Entry 9VIB (electron microscopy, 2.26 A resolution); this record covers chains A and B.

Chain A:
Name: Hemoglobin subunit alpha
Source organism: Homo sapiens
Reference sequence: P69905 (HBA_HUMAN); residues 0-141 here correspond to UniProt positions 1-142 (UniProt number = residue number + 1)
Sequence (142 residues; numbered 0 to 141; the number before each row is that of its first residue; numbering starts at 0):
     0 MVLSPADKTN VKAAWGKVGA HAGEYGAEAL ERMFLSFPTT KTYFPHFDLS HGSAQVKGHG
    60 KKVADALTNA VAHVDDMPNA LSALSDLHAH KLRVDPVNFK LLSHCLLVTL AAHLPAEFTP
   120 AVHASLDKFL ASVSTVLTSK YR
Not modelled in the structure: 0
Metal / ion sites: heme Fe near H87 (its only coordinating residue here)
Ligand contacts:
  - carbon monoxide (CMO): L29, F43, H58, V62, L101
  - heme (HEM): M32, T39, Y42, F43, H45, F46, H58, K61, V62, A65, L66, L83, L86, H87, L91, V93, N97, F98, L101, V132, L136
Curated features (UniProtKB/Swiss-Prot):
  - binding site (O2): H58
  - binding site (heme b): H87
  - site: T8, N9 (Microbial infection: Cleavage), K11 (Not glycated), A13, W14 (Microbial infection: Cleavage), Y24, G25 (Microbial infection: Cleavage), L29, E30 (Microbial infection: Cleavage), H45, F46 (Microbial infection: Cleavage), D47, L48 (Microbial infection: Cleavage), S52, A53 (Microbial infection: Cleavage), V55, K56 (Microbial infection: Cleavage), K56 (Not glycated), G59, K60 (Microbial infection: Cleavage), K60 (Not glycated), K90 (Not glycated), L91, R92 (Microbial infection: Cleavage), K99 (Not glycated), L106, V107 (Microbial infection: Cleavage), T108, L109 (Microbial infection: Cleavage), V121, H122 (Microbial infection: Cleavage), S133, T134 (Microbial infection: Cleavage)
  - modified residue: S3 (Phosphoserine), K7 (N6-succinyllysine), T8 (Phosphothreonine), K11 (N6-succinyllysine), K16 (N6-acetyllysine), Y24 (Phosphotyrosine), S35 (Phosphoserine), K40 (N6-succinyllysine), S49 (Phosphoserine), S102 (Phosphoserine), T108 (Phosphothreonine), S124 (Phosphoserine), S131 (Phosphoserine), T134 (Phosphothreonine), T137 (Phosphothreonine), S138 (Phosphoserine)
  - glycosylation (N-linked (Glc) (glycation) lysine): K7, K16, K40, K61

Chain B:
Name: Hemoglobin subunit beta
Source organism: Homo sapiens
Reference sequence: P68871 (HBB_HUMAN); residues 0-146 here correspond to UniProt positions 1-147 (UniProt number = residue number + 1)
Sequence (147 residues; row label = number of the first residue in the row; numbering starts at 0):
     0 MVHLTPEEKS AVTALWGKVN VDEVGGEALG RLLVVYPWTQ RFFESFGDLS TPDAVMGNPK
    60 VKAHGKKVLG AFSDGLAHLD NLKGTFATLS ELHCDKLHVD PENFRLLGNV LVCVLAHHFG
   120 KEFTPPVQAA YQKVVAGVAN ALAHKYH
Not modelled in the structure: 0-1, 144-146
Metal / ion sites: heme Fe near H92 (its only coordinating residue here)
Ligand contacts:
  - carbon monoxide (CMO): L28, F42, H63, V67, L106
  - heme (HEM): T38, F41, F42, F45, H63, K66, V67, A70, F71, L88, L91, H92, L96, V98, N102, F103, L106, V137, L141
Curated features (UniProtKB/Swiss-Prot):
  - binding site ((2R)-2,3-bisphosphoglycerate): V1, H2, K82, H143
  - binding site (heme b): H63, H92
  - site: E7, K8 (Microbial infection: Cleavage), G25, E26 (Microbial infection: Cleavage), G29, R30 (Microbial infection: Cleavage), Y35, P36 (Microbial infection: Cleavage), W37, T38 (Microbial infection: Cleavage), F45, G46 (Microbial infection: Cleavage), D52, A53 (Microbial infection: Cleavage), G56, N57 (Microbial infection: Cleavage), K59 (Not glycated), F71, S72 (Microbial infection: Cleavage), G74, L75 (Microbial infection: Cleavage), K82 (Not glycated), T84, F85 (Microbial infection: Cleavage), H92, C93 (Microbial infection: Cleavage), K95 (Not glycated), R104, L105 (Microbial infection: Cleavage), L110, V111 (Microbial infection: Cleavage), G119, K120 (Microbial infection: Cleavage), F122, T123 (Microbial infection: Cleavage), A128, A129 (Microbial infection: Cleavage) and 2 more in UniProt
  - modified residue: V1 (N-acetylvaline), S9 (Phosphoserine), T12 (Phosphothreonine), S44 (Phosphoserine), T50 (Phosphothreonine), K59 (N6-acetyllysine), K82 (N6-acetyllysine), T87 (Phosphothreonine), C93 (S-nitrosocysteine), K144 (N6-acetyllysine)
  - glycosylation: V1 (N-linked (Glc) (glycation) valine), K8 (N-linked (Glc) (glycation) lysine), K17 (N-linked (Glc) (glycation) lysine), K66 (N-linked (Glc) (glycation) lysine), K120 (N-linked (Glc) (glycation) lysine), K144 (N-linked (Glc) (glycation) lysine)

Interface between chain A and chain B:
Contacting residue pairs (37):
  E30(A) - P124(B)
  R31(A) - F122(B)  hydrogen bond (side chain-backbone)
  R31(A) - T123(B)
  R31(A) - P124(B)
  R31(A) - Q127(B)  hydrogen bond
  L34(A) - P124(B)
  L34(A) - P125(B)
  L34(A) - A128(B)
  S35(A) - Q127(B)
  S35(A) - A128(B)
  S35(A) - Q131(B)
  F36(A) - Q131(B)
  H103(A) - N108(B)
  H103(A) - V111(B)
  H103(A) - Q127(B)
  H103(A) - Q131(B)  hydrogen bond
  C104(A) - Q127(B)
  V107(A) - A115(B)
  V107(A) - Q127(B)
  A110(A) - C112(B)
  A110(A) - A115(B)
  A110(A) - H116(B)
  A111(A) - A115(B)
  A111(A) - G119(B)
  P114(A) - H116(B)  hydrogen bond (backbone-side chain)
  F117(A) - R30(B)  hydrogen bond (backbone-side chain)
  F117(A) - H116(B)  hydrogen bond (backbone-side chain)
  T118(A) - R30(B)  hydrogen bond (backbone-side chain)
  P119(A) - R30(B)
  P119(A) - V33(B)
  P119(A) - M55(B)  hydrophobic
  H122(A) - R30(B)  hydrogen bond
  H122(A) - V34(B)
  A123(A) - V33(B)
  A123(A) - V34(B)
  D126(A) - V34(B)
  D126(A) - Y35(B)  hydrogen bond
Also at the interface, not in a pair above, chain A (21 interface residues in all): E27, K99, L106, A120
Also at the interface, not in a pair above, chain B (21 interface residues in all): E26, P51, R104

In short:
The chain A/chain B interface involves 21 residues from each chain, with 9 hydrogen bonds. Among the polar
pairs are R31(A)-F122(B), R31(A)-Q127(B) and H103(A)-Q131(B). Ligands of chain A: heme and carbon monoxide.
Bound to chain B: heme and carbon monoxide.
Chain A is Hemoglobin subunit alpha and chain B is Hemoglobin subunit beta, both from Homo sapiens; the
structure, cryo-EM structure of human haemoglobin in the R2 conformation, was determined by electron
microscopy together with 9VIC, 9VID and 9VIE from the same study.
